Entry 7K78 (electron microscopy, 3.10 A resolution); this record covers chains E and J of the 12 polymer chains in the assembly.

[Chain E]
Protein: Cse4
Organism: Saccharomyces cerevisiae
Sequence (139 residues; each row starts with the number of its first residue):
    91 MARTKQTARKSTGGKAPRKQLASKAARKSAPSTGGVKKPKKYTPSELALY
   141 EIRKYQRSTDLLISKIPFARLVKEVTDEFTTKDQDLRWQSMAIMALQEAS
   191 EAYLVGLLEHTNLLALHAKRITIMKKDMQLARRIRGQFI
Disordered / not traced: 91-131

[Chain J]
Molecule: 136-nt DNA strand
Organism: Saccharomyces cerevisiae
Sequence (136 nucleotides; numbered 157 to 292; the number before each row is that of its first residue):
   157 AGCTTACTATTTCTTTTTTAACTTTCGGAAATCAAATACACTAATATTTT
   207 AAATTTTATTTTTTAAAAATAAACTACTTTTTATTTTTTACTTTTTTTAA
   257 AAATATAATAAAATCAAATATCATCATGTGACCCGA
Disordered / not traced: 157-163, 280-292

[Chain E / chain J interface]
Pairs across the interface - 11 pairs, chain E then chain J:
  Lys163(E) - DC197(J)  phosphate contact
  Arg177(E) - DA196(J)  base contact
  Arg177(E) - DC197(J)  sugar contact
  Trp178(E) - DA196(J)  sugar contact
  Trp178(E) - DC197(J)  phosphate contact
  Gln179(E) - DA196(J)  phosphate contact
  Arg210(E) - DT217(J)  phosphate contact
  Ile211(E) - DT216(J)  phosphate contact
  Ile211(E) - DT217(J)  hydrogen bond to the phosphate
  Thr212(E) - DT217(J)  hydrogen bond to the phosphate
  Met214(E) - DT218(J)  phosphate contact
Other interface residues (no listed pair), chain E (10 interface residues in all): Pro134, Lys209
Other interface residues (no listed pair), chain J (6 interface residues in all): DT215

[Overview]
10 residues of chain E face 6 of chain J across their interface; the contacts include 2 hydrogen bonds. Polar
contacts include Ile211(E)-DT217(J) and Thr212(E)-DT217(J).
Chain E is Cse4 and chain J is a 136-nt DNA strand, both from Saccharomyces cerevisiae; the structure,
antibody and nucleosome complex, was determined by electron microscopy, deposited together with 7K79 and 7K7G.
